Entry 8HIG (X-ray diffraction, 2.33 A resolution); this record covers chains A and C of the 4 polymer chains in the assembly.

Chain A:
Name: DNA-binding response OmpR family regulator
Organism: Saccharopolyspora erythraea NRRL 2338
UniProtKB: A4FQD5 (A4FQD5_SACEN); the author numbering skips numbers that UniProt does not, so the offset changes along the chain: 0-122 = UniProt 1-123; 124-256 = UniProt 124-256
Chain sequence (256 residues; numbered 0 to 256; 1 number in that range is skipped by the numbering (no residue carries it; nothing is unmodelled there); the number before each row is that of its first residue; numbering starts at 0):
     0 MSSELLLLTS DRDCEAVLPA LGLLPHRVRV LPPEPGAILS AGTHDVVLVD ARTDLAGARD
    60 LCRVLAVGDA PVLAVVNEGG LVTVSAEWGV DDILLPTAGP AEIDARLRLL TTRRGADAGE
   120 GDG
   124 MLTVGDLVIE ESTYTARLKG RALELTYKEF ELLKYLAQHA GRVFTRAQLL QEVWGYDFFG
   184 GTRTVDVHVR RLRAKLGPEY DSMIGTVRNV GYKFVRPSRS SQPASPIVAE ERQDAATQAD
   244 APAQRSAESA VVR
Not modelled in the structure: 0-119, 180-182, 222-256

Chain C:
Molecule: 20-nt DNA strand
Sequence (20 nucleotides; numbered 1 to 20; the number before each row is that of its first residue):
     1 GTGTTACCGC GATGTTACGT

Chain A / chain C interface:
Residue-residue contacts (18):
  Arg-169(A) with DT2(C), salt bridge to the phosphate
  Arg-186(A) with DT2(C), base contact; DG3(C), hydrogen bond to the base; DT4(C), hydrogen bond to the base
  Asp-189(A) with DT2(C), sugar contact; DT4(C), base contact
  Val-190(A) with DT4(C), base contact; DT5(C), base contact
  Arg-193(A) with DT4(C), salt bridge to the phosphate; DT5(C), salt bridge to the phosphate
  Arg-194(A) with DA6(C), base contact
  Arg-196(A) with DG3(C), salt bridge to the phosphate
  Thr-209(A) with DT2(C), phosphate contact; DG3(C), hydrogen bond to the phosphate
  Arg-211(A) with DT2(C), phosphate contact
  Asn-212(A) with DT2(C), hydrogen bond to the phosphate
  Tyr-215(A) with DT2(C), sugar contact; DG3(C), hydrogen bond to the phosphate
Interface residues without a listed pair, chain A (14 interface residues in all): Val-210, Val-213, Gly-214
Interface residues without a listed pair, chain C (7 interface residues in all): DG1, DC7

Summary:
The interface between chain A and chain C involves 14 residues on one side and 7 on the other; the contacts
include 5 hydrogen bonds and 4 salt bridges. Among the polar pairs are Arg-186(A)/DG3(C), Arg-186(A)/DT4(C)
and Thr-209(A)/DG3(C).
Here chain A is DNA-binding response OmpR family regulator (Saccharopolyspora erythraea NRRL 2338) and chain C
is a 20-nt DNA strand. Entry 8HIG (Co-crystal structure of C-terminal DNA binding domain of Saccharopolyspora
erythraea GlnR in complex with its cognate ...) was determined by X-ray diffraction.
